Entry 1QNS (X-ray diffraction, 1.50 A resolution); this record covers chain A.

[Chain A]
Protein: Endo-1,4-B-D-mannanase
Source organism: Trichoderma reesei
Notes: EC 3.2.1.78; fragment: catalytic domain, residues 28-371
Reference sequence: Q99036 (Q99036_HYPJE); residues 1-344 here correspond to UniProt positions 28-371 (UniProt number = residue number + 27)
Chain sequence (344 residues; each row starts with the number of its first residue):
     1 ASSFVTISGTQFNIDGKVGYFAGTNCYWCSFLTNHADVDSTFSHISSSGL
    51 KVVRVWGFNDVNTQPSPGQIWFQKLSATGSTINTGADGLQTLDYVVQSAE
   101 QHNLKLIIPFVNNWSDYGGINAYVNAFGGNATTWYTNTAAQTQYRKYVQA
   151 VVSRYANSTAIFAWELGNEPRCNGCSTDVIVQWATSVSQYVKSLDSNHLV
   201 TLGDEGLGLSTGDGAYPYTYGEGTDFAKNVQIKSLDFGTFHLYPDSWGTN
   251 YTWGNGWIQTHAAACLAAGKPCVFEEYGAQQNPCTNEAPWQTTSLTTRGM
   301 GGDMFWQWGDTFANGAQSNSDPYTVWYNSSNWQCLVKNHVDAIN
Curated features (UniProtKB/Swiss-Prot):
  - active site: Glu169 (Proton donor/acceptor), Glu276 (Nucleophile)
  - binding site (substrate): Glu169 to Arg171, Glu205, Trp247
  - site: Arg171 (Important for transglycosylation activity)
  - glycosylation (N-linked (GlcNAc...) asparagine): Asn130, Asn157, Asn250, Asn328
Cystine bridges: Cys26-Cys29, Cys172-Cys175, Cys265-Cys272, Cys284-Cys334
Glycans and other covalent adducts: N-acetylglucosamine (NAG) linked to Asn130, Asn157, Asn250, Asn328

[Summary]
Covalently linked N-acetylglucosamine: at Asn130, Asn157, Asn250 and Asn328. Curated annotation (UniProt)
lists active-site residues Glu169 and Glu276 and 5 substrate-binding residues.
Chain A is Endo-1,4-B-D-mannanase (Trichoderma reesei); the structure, The 3-D structure of a Trichoderma
reesei b-mannanase from glycoside hydrolase family 5, was determined by X-ray diffraction together with 1QNO,
1QNP, 1QNQ and 1QNR from the same study.
